Entry 9CAY (electron microscopy, 3.17 A resolution); this record covers chains A and F of the 3 polymer chains in the assembly.

# Chain A
Protein: Plastid replication-repair enzyme
Notes: EC 2.7.7.7
UniProtKB: Q8ILY1 (Q8ILY1_PLAF7); residues 1-628 here correspond to UniProt positions 1389-2016 (UniProt number = residue number + 1388)
Amino-acid sequence (628 residues; numbered 1 to 628; the number before each row is that of its first residue):
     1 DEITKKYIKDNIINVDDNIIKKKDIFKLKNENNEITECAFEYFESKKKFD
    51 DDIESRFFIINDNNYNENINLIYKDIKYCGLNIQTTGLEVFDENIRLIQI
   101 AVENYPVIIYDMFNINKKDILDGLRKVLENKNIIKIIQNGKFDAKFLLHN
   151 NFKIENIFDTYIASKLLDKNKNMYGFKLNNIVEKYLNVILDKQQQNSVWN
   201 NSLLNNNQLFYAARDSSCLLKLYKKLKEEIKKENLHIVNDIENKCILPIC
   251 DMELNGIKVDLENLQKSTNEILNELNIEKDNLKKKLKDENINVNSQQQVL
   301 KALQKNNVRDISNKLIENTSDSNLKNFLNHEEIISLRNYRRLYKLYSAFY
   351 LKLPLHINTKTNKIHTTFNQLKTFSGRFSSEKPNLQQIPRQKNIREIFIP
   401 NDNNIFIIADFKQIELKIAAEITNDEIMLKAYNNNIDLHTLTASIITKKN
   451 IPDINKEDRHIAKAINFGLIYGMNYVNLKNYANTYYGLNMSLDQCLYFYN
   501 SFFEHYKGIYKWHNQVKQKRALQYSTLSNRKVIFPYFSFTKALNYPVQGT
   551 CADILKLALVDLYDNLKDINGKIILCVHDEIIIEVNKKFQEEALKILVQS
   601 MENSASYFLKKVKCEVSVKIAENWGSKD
Not modelled in the structure: 1-56, 169-217, 628
Sequence notes: engineered mutation Asn82 (Asp1470 in Q8ILY1), Gln84 (Glu1472 in Q8ILY1)
Bound ions: Mg2+: Asp410, Phe411, Asp579 (together with 2'-deoxyguanosine-5'-triphosphate)
Small-molecule neighbours: 2'-deoxyguanosine-5'-triphosphate (DGT): Arg377, Asp410, Phe411, Lys412, Gln413, Ile414, Glu415, His439, Arg459, His460, Lys463, Ala464, Phe467, Tyr471, Asn544, Gln548, Asp579

# Chain F
Molecule: 20-nt DNA strand
Sequence (20 nucleotides; row label = number of the first residue in the row):
     1 TGATGTGAGGCATCCGTAGX
Not modelled in the structure: 1-3
Modified residues: 2DA (2',3'-dideoxyadenosine-5'-monophosphate) at position 20

# Chain A / chain F interface
Pairs across the interface - 21 pairs, chain A then chain F:
  Gln296(A) with DC15(F), sugar contact
  Thr319(A) with DG16(F), hydrogen bond to the phosphate
  Ser320(A) with DG16(F), hydrogen bond to the phosphate; DT17(F), phosphate contact
  Asp321(A) with DT17(F), hydrogen bond to the phosphate
  Arg340(A) with DG16(F), sugar contact; DT17(F), salt bridge to the phosphate
  Lys344(A) with DT17(F), sugar contact; DA18(F), sugar contact
  Arg377(A) with 2DA_20(F), base contact
  Gln386(A) with DG19(F), sugar contact
  Gln387(A) with DA18(F), base contact; DG19(F), sugar contact
  Ile388(A) with DG19(F), sugar contact
  Pro389(A) with DA18(F), phosphate contact; DG19(F), phosphate contact
  Arg390(A) with DG19(F), salt bridge to the phosphate; 2DA_20(F), salt bridge to the phosphate
  Gln391(A) with DG19(F), phosphate contact
  Arg395(A) with DG19(F), hydrogen bond to the phosphate; 2DA_20(F), salt bridge to the phosphate
Other interface residues (no listed pair), chain A (20 interface residues in all): Asn318, Arg341, Gln548, Val577, His578, Glu580

# In short
20 residues of chain A and 6 residues of chain F are in contact, with 4 hydrogen bonds and 4 salt bridges.
Polar contacts include Thr319(A)-DG16(F), Ser320(A)-DG16(F) and Asp321(A)-DT17(F). Chain A binds
2'-deoxyguanosine-5'-triphosphate. Asp410(A), Phe411(A) and Asp579(A) coordinate Mg2+.
Here chain A is Plastid replication-repair enzyme and chain F is a 20-nt DNA strand. Entry 9CAY (Ternary
structure of Plasmodium falciparum apicoplast DNA polymerase (exo-minus)) was determined by electron
microscopy, deposited together with 9DG1.
